2ZSI - chains A and B; structure by X-ray diffraction, 1.80 A resolution.

Chain A:
Protein: Probable gibberellin receptor GID1L1
Organism: Arabidopsis thaliana
Reference sequence: Q9MAA7 (GI1L1_ARATH); residue numbers follow UniProt; this construct covers 1-344
Chain sequence (351 residues; each row starts with the number of its first residue; numbers below 1 keep their minus sign (Gly-6 is residue -6)):
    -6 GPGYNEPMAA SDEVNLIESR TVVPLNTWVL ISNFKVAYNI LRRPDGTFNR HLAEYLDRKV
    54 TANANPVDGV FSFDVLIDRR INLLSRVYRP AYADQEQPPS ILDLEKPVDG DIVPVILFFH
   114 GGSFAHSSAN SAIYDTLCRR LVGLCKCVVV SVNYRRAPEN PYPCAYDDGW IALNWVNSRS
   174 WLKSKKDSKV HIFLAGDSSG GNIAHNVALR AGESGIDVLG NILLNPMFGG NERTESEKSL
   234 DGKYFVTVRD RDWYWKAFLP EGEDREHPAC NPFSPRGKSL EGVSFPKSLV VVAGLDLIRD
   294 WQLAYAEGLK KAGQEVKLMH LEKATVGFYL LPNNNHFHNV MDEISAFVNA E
Unresolved in the structure: -6 to 5
Construct notes: expression tag (-6 to 0)
UniProt features mapped onto this chain:
  - motif: His113 to Gly115 (Involved in the stabilization of the negatively charged intermediate by the formation of the oxyanion hole)
  - active site: Ser191, Asp289
  - binding site (gibberellin A4): Gly115, Ser116, Tyr127, Ser191, Gly320
  - binding site (gibberellin A3): Ser116, Tyr127, Ser191, Phe238, Gly320
  - modified residue: Ala2 (N-acetylalanine)
Ligand contacts: gibberellin a4 (GA4): Ile24, Phe27, Lys28, Tyr31, Arg35, Gly114, Gly115, Ser116, Ser120, Ile126, Tyr127, Asp190, Ser191, Phe238, Val239, Asp243, Arg244, Tyr247, Val319, Gly320, Tyr322, Leu323

Chain B:
Protein: DELLA protein GAI
Organism: Arabidopsis thaliana
Notes: fragment: DELLA domain
Reference sequence: Q9LQT8 (GAI_ARATH); numbering as in UniProt (aligned over 11-113)
Chain sequence (110 residues; numbered 4 to 113; the number before each row is that of its first residue):
     4 GPGYNEPQDK KTMMMNEEDD GNGMDELLAV LGYKVRSSEM ADVAQKLEQL EVMMSNVQED
    64 DLSQLATETV HYNPAELYTW LDSMLTDLNP PSSNAEYDLK AIPGDAILNQ
Unresolved in the structure: 4-25, 61-67, 93-113
Construct notes: expression tag (4-10)
UniProt features mapped onto this chain:
  - motif: Asp28 to Ala32 (DELLA motif), Leu50 to Glu54 (LEXLE motif), Val73 to Pro77 (VHYNP motif)
  - mutagenesis: Asp28 to Ala44 (In gai; causes a dwarf phenotype)

Interface between chain A and chain B:
Residue-residue contacts - 55 pairs, chain A then chain B:
  Val7(A) with Val55(B), hydrophobic; Ser58(B)
  Asn8(A) with Glu51(B)
  Leu9(A) with Glu51(B), hydrogen bond (backbone-side chain); Glu54(B)
  Arg13(A) with Ala47(B), hydrogen bond (side chain-backbone); Glu51(B), salt bridge
  Leu18(A) with Met43(B), hydrophobic; Ala44(B); Ala47(B), hydrophobic
  Asn19(A) with Asp28(B), hydrogen bond; Leu31(B); Met43(B)
  Trp21(A) with Ala47(B); Leu50(B), hydrophobic
  Val22(A) with Met43(B), hydrophobic; Val46(B), hydrophobic; Leu50(B); Leu80(B), hydrophobic
  Leu23(A) with Leu31(B), hydrophobic; Leu34(B), hydrophobic; Tyr36(B), hydrophobic
  Ser25(A) with Leu50(B)
  Asn26(A) with Tyr36(B); Leu50(B); Leu80(B)
  Phe27(A) with Tyr36(B)
  Lys28(A) with Glu54(B), salt bridge
  Val29(A) with Leu50(B), hydrophobic; Glu54(B); Met57(B)
  Asn32(A) with Met57(B)
  Ile33(A) with Met57(B), hydrophobic; Ala69(B), hydrophobic; Met87(B), hydrophobic
  Leu45(A) with Thr72(B); Val73(B), hydrophobic
  Tyr48(A) with Val73(B), hydrogen bond (side chain-backbone); Tyr75(B), hydrogen bond (side chain-backbone); Pro77(B), hydrophobic
  Leu49(A) with Pro77(B); Trp83(B)
  Arg51(A) with Leu34(B); Gly35(B); Tyr36(B); Pro77(B)
  Ala125(A) with Val33(B); Leu34(B)
  Ile126(A) with Leu34(B), hydrophobic
  Thr129(A) with Val33(B), hydrogen bond (side chain-backbone); Leu34(B)
  Arg133(A) with Val33(B)
  Leu323(A) with Leu34(B)
  Leu324(A) with Leu34(B), hydrophobic
  Pro325(A) with Leu30(B), hydrophobic
Also at the interface, not in a pair above, chain A (29 interface residues in all): His44, Asn326
Also at the interface, not in a pair above, chain B (29 interface residues in all): Gln48, His74, Ala78, Leu84

In short:
Chain A and chain B each contribute 29 residues to their interface, with 6 hydrogen bonds and 2 salt bridges.
Polar contacts include Arg13(A)-Glu51(B), Lys28(A)-Glu54(B) and Leu9(A)-Glu51(B). Ligands of chain A:
gibberellin a4.
Chain A is Probable gibberellin receptor GID1L1 and chain B is DELLA protein GAI, both from Arabidopsis
thaliana; the structure, Structural basis of gibberellin(GA4)-induced DELLA recognition by the gibberellin
receptor, was determined by X-ray diffraction (same publication as 2ZSH).
